9JH6 - chains R and B of the 6 polymer chains in the assembly; structure by electron microscopy, 2.89 A resolution.

[Chain R]
Molecule: Cysteinyl leukotriene receptor 2
Organism: Homo sapiens
UniProtKB: Q9NS75 (CLTR2_HUMAN); residues 1-346 here = UniProt positions 1-346
Chain sequence (346 residues; row label = number of the first residue in the row):
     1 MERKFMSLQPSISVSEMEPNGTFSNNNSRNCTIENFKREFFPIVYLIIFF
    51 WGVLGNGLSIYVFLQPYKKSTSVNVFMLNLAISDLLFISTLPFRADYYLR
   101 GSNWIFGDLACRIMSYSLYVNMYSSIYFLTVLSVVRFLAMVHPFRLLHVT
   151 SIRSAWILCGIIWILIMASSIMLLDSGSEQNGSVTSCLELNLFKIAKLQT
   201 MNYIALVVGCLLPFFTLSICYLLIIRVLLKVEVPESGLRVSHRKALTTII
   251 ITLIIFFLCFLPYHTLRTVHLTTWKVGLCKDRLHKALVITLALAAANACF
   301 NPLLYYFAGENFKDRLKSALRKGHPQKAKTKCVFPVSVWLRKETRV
Not modelled in the structure: 1-33, 176-193, 231-236, 317-346
Construct notes: engineered mutation Phe193 (Tyr in Q9NS75)
Curated features (UniProtKB/Swiss-Prot):
  - glycosylation (N-linked (GlcNAc...) asparagine): Asn20, Asn26, Asn30, Asn181

[Chain B]
Molecule: Guanine nucleotide-binding protein G(I)/G(S)/G(T) subunit beta-1
Organism: Homo sapiens
UniProtKB: P62873 (GBB1_HUMAN); residue numbers follow UniProt; this construct covers 2-340
Chain sequence (358 residues; each row starts with the number of its first residue; numbers below 1 keep their minus sign (Met-17 is residue -17)):
   -17 MHHHHHHLEVLFQGPGSSQSELDQLRQEAEQLKNQIRDARKACADATLSQ
    33 ITNNIDPVGRIQMRTRRTLRGHLAKIYAMHWGTDSRLLVSASQDGKLIIW
    83 DSYTTNKVHAIPLRSSWVMTCAYAPSGNYVACGGLDNICSIYNLKTREGN
   133 VRVSRELAGHTGYLSCCRFLDDNQIVTSSGDTTCALWDIETGQQTTTFTG
   183 HTGDVMSLSLAPDTRLFVSGACDASAKLWDVREGMCRQTFTGHESDINAI
   233 CFFPNGNAFATGSDDATCRLFDLRADQELMTYSHDNIICGITSVSFSKSG
   283 RLLLAGYDDFNCNVWDALKADRAGVLAGHDNRVSCLGVTDDGMAVATGSW
   333 DSFLKIWN
Not modelled in the structure: -17 to 2
Construct notes: initiating methionine (-17); expression tag (-16 to 1)
Curated features (UniProtKB/Swiss-Prot):
  - modified residue: Ser2 (N-acetylserine), His266 (Phosphohistidine)
  - natural variant: Leu30 (L30F: In MRD42; uncertain significance), Arg52 (R52G: In MRD42), Gly64 (G64V: In MRD42), Asp76 (D76E: In MRD42; D76G: In MRD42), Gly77 (G77S: In MRD42), Lys78 (K78R: In MRD42), Ile80 (I80N: In MRD42; I80T: In MRD42), His91 (H91R: In MRD42; uncertain significance), Ala92 (A92T: In MRD42), Pro94 (P94S: In MRD42), Leu95 (L95P: In MRD42), Arg96 (R96L: In MRD42), 5 further natural variant entries in UniProt

[Chain R / chain B interface]
Contacting residue pairs - 6 pairs, chain R then chain B:
  Tyr67(R) - Asp312(B)
  Lys68(R) - Asp312(B)  hydrogen bond (backbone-side chain)
  Lys69(R) - His54(B)
  Lys69(R) - Leu55(B)  hydrogen bond (side chain-backbone)
  Lys69(R) - Ser334(B)
  Lys69(R) - Phe335(B)
Interface residues without a listed pair, chain R (4 interface residues in all): Pro66
Interface residues without a listed pair, chain B (8 interface residues in all): Arg52, Ala56, Asp333

[In short]
The interface between chain R and chain B involves 4 residues on one side and 8 on the other; the contacts
include 2 hydrogen bonds. Polar pairs include Lys68(R)-Asp312(B) and Lys69(R)-Leu55(B).
Here chain R is Cysteinyl leukotriene receptor 2 and chain B is Guanine nucleotide-binding protein
G(I)/G(S)/G(T) subunit beta-1, both from Homo sapiens. Entry 9JH6 (Activation mechanism of CYSLTR2 by C20:0)
was determined by electron microscopy, deposited together with 9JH5.
